4LNP - chains A and B; structure by X-ray diffraction, 1.41 A resolution.

Chain A:
Molecule: Sorbin and SH3 domain-containing protein 1
Organism: Homo sapiens
Notes: fragment: protein-protein binding domain
UniProtKB: Q9BX66 (SRBS1_HUMAN); residues 794-854 here = UniProt positions 794-854
Chain sequence (61 residues; numbered 794 to 854; the number before each row is that of its first residue):
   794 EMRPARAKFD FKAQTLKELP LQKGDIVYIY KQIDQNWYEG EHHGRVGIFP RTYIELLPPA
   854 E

Chain B:
Molecule: Vinculin
Organism: Homo sapiens
Notes: fragment: proline rich peptide
UniProtKB: P18206 (VINC_HUMAN); numbering as in UniProt (aligned over 870-879)
Chain sequence (10 residues; numbered 870 to 879; the number before each row is that of its first residue):
   870 VPPPRPPPPE

Interface between chain A and chain B:
Residue-residue contacts (20; chain A residue first):
  Phe802(A) - Val870(B)
  Phe802(A) - Pro871(B)  hydrophobic
  Phe802(A) - Pro872(B)
  Phe804(A) - Arg874(B)
  Lys805(A) - Arg874(B)  hydrogen bond (backbone-side chain)
  Gln807(A) - Arg874(B)
  Glu811(A) - Arg874(B)  salt bridge
  Ile826(A) - Pro878(B)  hydrophobic
  Asp827(A) - Pro878(B)
  Asn829(A) - Pro875(B)
  Trp830(A) - Pro875(B)
  Trp830(A) - Pro876(B)  hydrogen bond (side chain-backbone)
  Trp830(A) - Pro877(B)
  Trp830(A) - Pro878(B)
  Ile841(A) - Pro878(B)
  Pro843(A) - Pro875(B)  hydrophobic
  Thr845(A) - Pro872(B)
  Tyr846(A) - Pro871(B)
  Tyr846(A) - Pro872(B)  hydrogen bond (side chain-backbone)
  Tyr846(A) - Arg874(B)
Interface residues without a listed pair, chain A (15 interface residues in all): Ala806, Lys810
Interface residues without a listed pair, chain B (10 interface residues in all): Pro873, Glu879

In short:
The interface between chain A and chain B involves 15 residues on one side and 10 on the other, with 3
hydrogen bonds and 1 salt bridge. Polar contacts include Glu811(A)-Arg874(B), Lys805(A)-Arg874(B) and
Trp830(A)-Pro876(B).
Chain A is Sorbin and SH3 domain-containing protein 1 and chain B is Vinculin, both from Homo sapiens; the
structure, The first SH3 domain from CAP/Ponsin in complex with proline rich peptide from Vinculin, was
determined by X-ray diffraction (same publication as 4LN2).
